4KON - chains A and B; structure by X-ray diffraction, 2.60 A resolution.

== Chain A ==
Molecule: Hemagglutinin HA1
From: Influenza A virus
Chain sequence (314 residues; row label = number of the first residue in the row):
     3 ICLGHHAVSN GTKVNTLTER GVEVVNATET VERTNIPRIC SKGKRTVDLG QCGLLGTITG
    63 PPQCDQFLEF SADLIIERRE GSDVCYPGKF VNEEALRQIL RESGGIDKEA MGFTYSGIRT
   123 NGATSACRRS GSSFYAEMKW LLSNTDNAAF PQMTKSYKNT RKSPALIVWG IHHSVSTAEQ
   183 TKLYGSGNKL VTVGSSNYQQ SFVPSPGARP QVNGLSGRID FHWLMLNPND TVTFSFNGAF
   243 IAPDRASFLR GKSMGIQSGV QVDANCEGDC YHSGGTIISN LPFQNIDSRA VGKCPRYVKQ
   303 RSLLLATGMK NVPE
Disulfide bonds: Cys-42/Cys-268, Cys-54/Cys-66, Cys-87/Cys-129, Cys-272/Cys-296
Covalently attached groups: N-acetylglucosamine (NAG) linked to Asn-28, Asn-231

== Chain B ==
Molecule: Hemagglutinin HA2
From: Influenza A virus
Chain sequence (169 residues; numbered 322 to 490; the number before each row is that of its first residue):
   322 GLFGAIAGFI ENGWEGLIDG WYGFRHQNAQ GEGTAADYKS TQSAIDQITG KLNRLIEKTN
   382 QQFELIDNEF NEVEKQIGNV INWTRDSITE VWSYNAELLV AMENQHTIDL ADSEMDKLYE
   442 RVKRQLRENA EEDGTGCFEI FHKCDDDCMA SIRNNTYDHS KYREEAMQN
Disulfide bonds: Cys-465/Cys-469
Covalently attached groups: N-acetylglucosamine (NAG) linked to Asn-403

== Interface between chain A and chain B ==
Pairs across the interface - 125 pairs, chain A then chain B:
  Ile-3(A) / Phe-345(B)  hydrophobic
  Ile-3(A) / Arg-346(B)
  Ile-3(A) / His-347(B)
  Ile-3(A) / Cys-458(B)
  Ile-3(A) / Phe-459(B)  hydrogen bond (backbone-backbone)
  Ile-3(A) / Ile-461(B)
  Cys-4(A) / Trp-335(B)
  Cys-4(A) / Phe-345(B)
  Cys-4(A) / Arg-346(B)  hydrogen bond (backbone-backbone)
  Cys-4(A) / Gly-457(B)
  Cys-4(A) / Cys-458(B)  disulfide
  Leu-5(A) / Ile-331(B)
  Leu-5(A) / Trp-335(B)
  Leu-5(A) / Gly-344(B)
  Leu-5(A) / Tyr-440(B)  hydrophobic
  Leu-5(A) / Gly-457(B)  hydrogen bond (backbone-backbone)
  Gly-6(A) / Trp-335(B)
  Gly-6(A) / Tyr-343(B)
  Gly-6(A) / Gly-344(B)  hydrogen bond (backbone-backbone)
  Gly-6(A) / Met-436(B)
  His-7(A) / Ile-327(B)
  His-7(A) / Asn-333(B)
  His-7(A) / Gly-334(B)
  His-7(A) / Trp-335(B)  hydrogen bond (backbone-backbone)
  His-7(A) / Trp-342(B)
  His-7(A) / Met-436(B)
  His-8(A) / Trp-335(B)
  His-8(A) / Leu-338(B)
  His-8(A) / Gly-341(B)
  His-8(A) / Trp-342(B)  hydrogen bond (backbone-backbone)
  Ala-9(A) / Gly-334(B)
  Ala-9(A) / Trp-335(B)  hydrogen bond (backbone-backbone)
  Ala-9(A) / Glu-336(B)
  Ser-11(A) / Glu-336(B)
  Val-16(A) / Asn-425(B)
  Asn-17(A) / Ala-422(B)
  Asn-17(A) / Asn-425(B)  hydrogen bond (backbone-side chain)
  Thr-18(A) / Ala-422(B)
  Thr-18(A) / Gln-426(B)  hydrogen bond
  Thr-18(A) / Ile-429(B)
  Leu-19(A) / Ala-422(B)  hydrophobic
  Leu-19(A) / Met-423(B)
  Leu-19(A) / Gln-426(B)  hydrogen bond (backbone-side chain)
  Thr-20(A) / Gln-426(B)  hydrogen bond (backbone-side chain)
  Val-24(A) / Ile-429(B)  hydrophobic
  Val-26(A) / Ile-429(B)  hydrophobic
  Thr-30(A) / Leu-373(B)
  Glu-79(A) / Phe-391(B)
  Arg-80(A) / Phe-391(B)
  Arg-81(A) / Glu-390(B)  hydrogen bond (side chain-backbone)
  Arg-81(A) / Phe-391(B)
  Glu-95(A) / Asn-392(B)  hydrogen bond
  Glu-96(A) / Asp-388(B)
  Glu-96(A) / Asn-389(B)  hydrogen bond
  Glu-96(A) / Val-394(B)
  Arg-99(A) / Asn-389(B)
  Gln-100(A) / Leu-386(B)
  Gln-100(A) / Ile-387(B)  hydrogen bond (side chain-backbone)
  Arg-103(A) / Leu-386(B)
  Arg-103(A) / Asn-389(B)
  Met-256(A) / Gln-383(B)
  Met-256(A) / Phe-384(B)
  Gly-257(A) / Leu-386(B)
  Ile-258(A) / Leu-386(B)  hydrophobic
  Gln-259(A) / Asn-389(B)  hydrogen bond
  Gln-259(A) / Glu-390(B)  hydrogen bond (side chain-backbone)
  Gln-259(A) / Phe-391(B)
  Ser-275(A) / Glu-390(B)  hydrogen bond
  Asn-282(A) / Ile-377(B)
  Asn-282(A) / Glu-378(B)
  Pro-284(A) / Leu-376(B)
  Phe-285(A) / Ala-417(B)  hydrophobic
  Phe-285(A) / Leu-420(B)  hydrophobic
  Ser-290(A) / Arg-406(B)
  Arg-291(A) / Asp-388(B)  salt bridge
  Arg-291(A) / Asn-389(B)
  Arg-291(A) / Glu-390(B)  salt bridge
  Arg-291(A) / Arg-406(B)
  Val-293(A) / Phe-384(B)
  Val-293(A) / Glu-385(B)
  Val-293(A) / Leu-386(B)  hydrophobic
  Gly-294(A) / Gln-382(B)
  Gly-294(A) / Gln-383(B)
  Gly-294(A) / Phe-384(B)  hydrogen bond (backbone-backbone)
  Lys-295(A) / Asn-381(B)
  Lys-295(A) / Gln-382(B)
  Lys-295(A) / Gln-383(B)
  Cys-296(A) / Thr-380(B)
  Arg-298(A) / Thr-380(B)
  Arg-298(A) / Trp-413(B)
  Tyr-299(A) / Thr-410(B)
  Tyr-299(A) / Trp-413(B)
  Val-300(A) / Trp-413(B)
  Val-300(A) / Ser-414(B)
  Val-300(A) / Ala-417(B)  hydrophobic
  Lys-301(A) / Thr-410(B)
  Lys-301(A) / Glu-411(B)  salt bridge
  Lys-301(A) / Ser-414(B)  hydrogen bond (backbone-side chain)
  Gln-302(A) / Ser-414(B)  hydrogen bond (side chain-backbone)
  Gln-302(A) / Glu-418(B)  hydrogen bond
  Leu-305(A) / Ala-417(B)  hydrophobic
  Leu-306(A) / Val-421(B)
  Leu-306(A) / Asn-425(B)  hydrogen bond (backbone-side chain)
  Leu-307(A) / Leu-373(B)  hydrophobic
  Leu-307(A) / Leu-376(B)  hydrophobic
  Leu-307(A) / Glu-424(B)
  Leu-307(A) / Asn-425(B)
  Ala-308(A) / Asn-425(B)  hydrogen bond (backbone-side chain)
  Ala-308(A) / Thr-428(B)
  Thr-309(A) / Trp-342(B)
  Thr-309(A) / Ile-369(B)
  Thr-309(A) / Leu-373(B)
  Gly-310(A) / Trp-342(B)
  Gly-310(A) / Thr-428(B)
  Met-311(A) / Trp-342(B)  hydrophobic
  Met-311(A) / Tyr-343(B)  hydrophobic
  Met-311(A) / Ala-432(B)  hydrophobic
  Val-314(A) / Ala-328(B)  hydrophobic
  Val-314(A) / Glu-332(B)
  Val-314(A) / Asn-333(B)
  Val-314(A) / Gly-334(B)  hydrogen bond (backbone-backbone)
  Pro-315(A) / Asn-333(B)
  Pro-315(A) / Glu-336(B)
  Glu-316(A) / Asn-333(B)
  Glu-316(A) / Glu-336(B)
Interface residues without a listed pair, chain A (58 interface residues in all): Val-10, Thr-32, Lys-254, Ser-260, Lys-312
Interface residues without a listed pair, chain B (63 interface residues in all): Leu-419, Leu-439, Leu-447, Met-470, Ile-473
Cross-chain cystine bridges: Cys-4(A)/Cys-458(B)

== Overview ==
The interface between chain A and chain B involves 58 residues on one side and 63 on the other; the contacts
include 1 disulfide bond, 25 hydrogen bonds and 3 salt bridges. Polar contacts include Arg-291(A)/Asp-388(B),
Arg-291(A)/Glu-390(B) and Lys-301(A)/Glu-411(B).
Chain A is Hemagglutinin HA1 and chain B is Hemagglutinin HA2, both from Influenza A virus; the structure, The
structure of hemagglutinin from avian-origin H7N9 influenza virus in complex with human receptor analog
6'SLNLN ..., was determined by X-ray diffraction together with 4KOL, 4KOM, 4LCX, 4LKG, 4LKH, 4LKI, 4LKJ and
4LKK from the same study.
